PDB entry 9HJT | electron microscopy, 3.26 A resolution | chains F and G of the 7 polymer chains in the assembly

Chain F (and G):
Protein: Selenide, water dikinase 1
Source organism: Homo sapiens
Notes: EC 2.7.9.3; chain G of this document is another copy of the same molecule, construct and numbering; everything in this record applies to it too
UniProt: P49903 (SPS1_HUMAN); residues 1-392 here = UniProt positions 1-392
Sequence (392 residues; row label = number of the first residue in the row):
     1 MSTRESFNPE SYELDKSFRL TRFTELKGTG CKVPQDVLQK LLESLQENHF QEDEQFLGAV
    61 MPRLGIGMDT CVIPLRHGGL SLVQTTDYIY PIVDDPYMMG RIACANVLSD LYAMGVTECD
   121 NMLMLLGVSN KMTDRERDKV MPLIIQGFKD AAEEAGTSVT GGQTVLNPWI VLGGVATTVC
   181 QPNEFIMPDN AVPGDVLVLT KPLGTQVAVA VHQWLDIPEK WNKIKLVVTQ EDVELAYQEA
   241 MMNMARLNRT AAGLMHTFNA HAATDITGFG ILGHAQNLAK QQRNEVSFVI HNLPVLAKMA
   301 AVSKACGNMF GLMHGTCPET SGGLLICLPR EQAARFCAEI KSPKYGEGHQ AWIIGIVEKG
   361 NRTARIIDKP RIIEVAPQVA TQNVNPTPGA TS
Unresolved in the structure: 380-392
Swiss-Prot annotation at these positions:
  - active site: Cys31
  - binding site (ATP): Lys32, Gly67 to Asp69, Asp87, Asp110, Gly161 to Thr164
  - binding site (Mg(2+)): Asp69, Asp110, Asp265
  - site: Lys32 (Important for catalytic activity)
  - modified residue: Ser2 (N-acetylserine)
  - mutagenesis: Thr85 (T85A: Strongly reduced ADP hydrolysis), Gly268 (G268C: No change in ATP-binding), Gly270 (G270R: No change in ATP-binding), Gly273 (G273A/D/V: Loss of ATP-binding), His274 (H274N: Reduced ATP-binding; H274Y: Increased ATP-binding)

How chain F and chain G interact:
Contacting residue pairs - 122 pairs, chain F then chain G:
  Cys31(F) - Leu166(G)
  Lys32(F) - Thr164(G)  hydrogen bond (side chain-backbone)
  Lys32(F) - Val165(G)
  Val33(F) - Leu166(G)  hydrophobic
  Val37(F) - Arg137(G)
  Leu38(F) - Val128(G)  hydrophobic
  Leu38(F) - Thr164(G)  hydrogen bond (backbone-side chain)
  Leu41(F) - Leu126(G)  hydrophobic
  Leu41(F) - Val128(G)  hydrophobic
  Leu41(F) - Met141(G)  hydrophobic
  Leu41(F) - Thr164(G)
  Leu42(F) - Gly162(G)
  Leu42(F) - Gln163(G)
  Leu42(F) - Thr164(G)
  Ser44(F) - Ile145(G)
  Ser44(F) - Lys149(G)
  Leu45(F) - Met124(G)  hydrophobic
  Leu45(F) - Leu126(G)  hydrophobic
  Leu45(F) - Ile145(G)  hydrophobic
  Leu45(F) - Lys149(G)  hydrogen bond (backbone-side chain)
  Leu45(F) - Val159(G)
  Leu45(F) - Gly161(G)
  Leu45(F) - Gly162(G)
  Leu45(F) - Gln163(G)
  Leu45(F) - Thr164(G)
  Gln46(F) - Gly161(G)
  Glu47(F) - Lys149(G)
  Asn48(F) - Val159(G)
  Asn48(F) - Thr160(G)
  Phe50(F) - Glu153(G)
  Phe50(F) - Ser158(G)
  Gln51(F) - Thr160(G)
  Leu64(F) - Gly161(G)
  Cys71(F) - Asn121(G)
  Cys71(F) - Leu123(G)  hydrophobic
  Cys71(F) - Thr160(G)  hydrogen bond (side chain-backbone)
  Ile73(F) - Asp120(G)
  Ile73(F) - Asn121(G)
  Ile73(F) - Thr160(G)
  Leu75(F) - Asp120(G)
  Leu75(F) - Val179(G)  hydrophobic
  His77(F) - Leu80(G)
  His77(F) - Val179(G)  hydrogen bond (side chain-backbone)
  Leu80(F) - His77(G)
  Leu82(F) - Asn121(G)
  Leu82(F) - Thr177(G)
  Gln84(F) - Asn121(G)
  Gln84(F) - Leu123(G)
  Gln84(F) - Thr177(G)  hydrogen bond
  Thr85(F) - Leu123(G)
  Thr86(F) - Leu123(G)
  Thr86(F) - Gly162(G)
  Thr86(F) - Gln163(G)
  Asp87(F) - Gln163(G)
  Tyr88(F) - Tyr88(G)  hydrogen bond
  Tyr88(F) - Leu125(G)  hydrophobic
  Tyr88(F) - Gln163(G)
  Tyr88(F) - Val165(G)  hydrophobic
  Tyr90(F) - Val165(G)
  Tyr90(F) - Leu166(G)  hydrogen bond (side chain-backbone)
  Tyr90(F) - Asn167(G)
  Asp120(F) - Leu75(G)
  Asn121(F) - Ile73(G)
  Asn121(F) - Gln84(G)  hydrogen bond
  Leu123(F) - Cys71(G)  hydrophobic
  Leu123(F) - Gln84(G)
  Leu123(F) - Val175(G)  hydrophobic
  Leu125(F) - Tyr88(G)  hydrophobic
  Leu126(F) - Leu41(G)  hydrophobic
  Asn130(F) - Trp169(G)
  Arg137(F) - Pro34(G)
  Arg137(F) - Val37(G)
  Arg137(F) - Leu38(G)
  Met141(F) - Leu41(G)  hydrophobic
  Ile145(F) - Leu45(G)  hydrophobic
  Lys149(F) - Ser44(G)  hydrogen bond (side chain-backbone)
  Lys149(F) - Leu45(G)  hydrogen bond (side chain-backbone)
  Lys149(F) - Gln46(G)
  Lys149(F) - Glu47(G)  hydrogen bond (side chain-backbone)
  Lys149(F) - Asn48(G)  hydrogen bond
  Glu153(F) - Phe50(G)
  Ser158(F) - Phe50(G)
  Ser158(F) - Arg63(G)  hydrogen bond
  Val159(F) - Leu45(G)
  Val159(F) - Asn48(G)  hydrogen bond (backbone-side chain)
  Thr160(F) - Asn48(G)
  Thr160(F) - Gln51(G)
  Thr160(F) - Arg63(G)
  Thr160(F) - Leu64(G)
  Thr160(F) - Cys71(G)  hydrogen bond (backbone-side chain)
  Thr160(F) - Ile73(G)
  Gly161(F) - Leu45(G)
  Gly161(F) - Gln46(G)
  Gly161(F) - Leu64(G)
  Gly162(F) - Leu42(G)
  Gly162(F) - Leu45(G)
  Gln163(F) - Leu42(G)
  Gln163(F) - Thr86(G)
  Gln163(F) - Asp87(G)
  Thr164(F) - Lys32(G)
  Thr164(F) - Leu38(G)
  Thr164(F) - Leu42(G)
  Thr164(F) - Leu45(G)
  Val165(F) - Tyr88(G)
  Leu166(F) - Cys31(G)
  Leu166(F) - Lys32(G)
  Leu166(F) - Val33(G)
  Leu166(F) - Leu38(G)  hydrophobic
  Leu166(F) - Tyr90(G)  hydrogen bond (backbone-side chain)
  Asn167(F) - Tyr90(G)  hydrogen bond
  Asn167(F) - Asn167(G)  hydrogen bond
  Pro168(F) - Trp169(G)
  Trp169(F) - Asn130(G)
  Trp169(F) - Leu166(G)
  Trp169(F) - Pro168(G)
  Val175(F) - Val175(G)  hydrophobic
  Thr177(F) - Leu82(G)
  Thr177(F) - Gln84(G)
  Val179(F) - Leu75(G)  hydrophobic
  Val179(F) - His77(G)
  Val179(F) - Val179(G)  hydrophobic
  Gln181(F) - His77(G)
Interface residues without a listed pair, chain F (59 interface residues in all): Arg63, Met124, Val128, Asp138, Val171
Interface residues without a listed pair, chain G (58 interface residues in all): Val171, Cys180

In short:
59 residues of chain F and 58 residues of chain G are in contact, with 19 hydrogen bonds. Polar contacts
include Lys32(F)-Thr164(G), Leu38(F)-Thr164(G) and Leu45(F)-Lys149(G). UniProt lists active-site residue
Cys31(F), 10 ATP-binding residues, 3 Mg2+-binding residues and 5 mutagenesis sites on chain F.
Chain F and chain G are both Selenide, water dikinase 1 (Homo sapiens); the structure, Structure of Zincore
(SEPHS1:QRICH1) binding to ZFP91 on DNA, was determined by electron microscopy (same publication as 9HJU).
